1KT7 - chain A; structure by X-ray diffraction, 1.27 A resolution.

# Chain A
Molecule: Plasma retinol-binding protein
Source organism: Bos taurus
UniProt: P18902 (RETBP_BOVIN); residues 1-183 here = UniProt positions 1-183
Sequence (183 residues; row label = number of the first residue in the row):
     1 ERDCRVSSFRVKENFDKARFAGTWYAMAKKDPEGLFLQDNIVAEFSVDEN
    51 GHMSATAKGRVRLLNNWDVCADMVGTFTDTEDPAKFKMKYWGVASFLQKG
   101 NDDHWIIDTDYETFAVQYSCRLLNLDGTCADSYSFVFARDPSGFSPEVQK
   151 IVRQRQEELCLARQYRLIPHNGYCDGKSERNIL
Not modelled in the structure: 176-183
Disulfide bonds: Cys4-Cys160, Cys70-Cys174, Cys120-Cys129
Residues lining bound ligands: retinol (RTL): Leu35, Phe36, Leu37, Ala43, Phe45, Ala55, Ala57, Val61, Leu63, Met73, Val74, Gly75, Met88, Tyr90, Phe96, Leu97, Gln98, Asp102, His104, Gln117, Arg121, Tyr133, Phe135, Phe137

# In short
Ligands of chain A: retinol.
Chain A is Plasma retinol-binding protein (Bos taurus); the structure, Crystal structure of bovine holo-RBP at
pH 7.0, was determined by X-ray diffraction, deposited together with 1KT3, 1KT4, 1KT5 and 1KT6.
